PDB entry 5W66 | electron microscopy, 3.90 A resolution | chains B and R of the 20 polymer chains in the assembly

Chain B:
Protein: DNA-directed RNA polymerase I subunit RPA135
From: Saccharomyces cerevisiae (strain ATCC 204508 / S288c)
Notes: EC 2.7.7.6
UniProt: P22138 (RPA2_YEAST); residues 1-1203 here = UniProt positions 1-1203
Sequence (1203 residues; each row starts with the number of its first residue):
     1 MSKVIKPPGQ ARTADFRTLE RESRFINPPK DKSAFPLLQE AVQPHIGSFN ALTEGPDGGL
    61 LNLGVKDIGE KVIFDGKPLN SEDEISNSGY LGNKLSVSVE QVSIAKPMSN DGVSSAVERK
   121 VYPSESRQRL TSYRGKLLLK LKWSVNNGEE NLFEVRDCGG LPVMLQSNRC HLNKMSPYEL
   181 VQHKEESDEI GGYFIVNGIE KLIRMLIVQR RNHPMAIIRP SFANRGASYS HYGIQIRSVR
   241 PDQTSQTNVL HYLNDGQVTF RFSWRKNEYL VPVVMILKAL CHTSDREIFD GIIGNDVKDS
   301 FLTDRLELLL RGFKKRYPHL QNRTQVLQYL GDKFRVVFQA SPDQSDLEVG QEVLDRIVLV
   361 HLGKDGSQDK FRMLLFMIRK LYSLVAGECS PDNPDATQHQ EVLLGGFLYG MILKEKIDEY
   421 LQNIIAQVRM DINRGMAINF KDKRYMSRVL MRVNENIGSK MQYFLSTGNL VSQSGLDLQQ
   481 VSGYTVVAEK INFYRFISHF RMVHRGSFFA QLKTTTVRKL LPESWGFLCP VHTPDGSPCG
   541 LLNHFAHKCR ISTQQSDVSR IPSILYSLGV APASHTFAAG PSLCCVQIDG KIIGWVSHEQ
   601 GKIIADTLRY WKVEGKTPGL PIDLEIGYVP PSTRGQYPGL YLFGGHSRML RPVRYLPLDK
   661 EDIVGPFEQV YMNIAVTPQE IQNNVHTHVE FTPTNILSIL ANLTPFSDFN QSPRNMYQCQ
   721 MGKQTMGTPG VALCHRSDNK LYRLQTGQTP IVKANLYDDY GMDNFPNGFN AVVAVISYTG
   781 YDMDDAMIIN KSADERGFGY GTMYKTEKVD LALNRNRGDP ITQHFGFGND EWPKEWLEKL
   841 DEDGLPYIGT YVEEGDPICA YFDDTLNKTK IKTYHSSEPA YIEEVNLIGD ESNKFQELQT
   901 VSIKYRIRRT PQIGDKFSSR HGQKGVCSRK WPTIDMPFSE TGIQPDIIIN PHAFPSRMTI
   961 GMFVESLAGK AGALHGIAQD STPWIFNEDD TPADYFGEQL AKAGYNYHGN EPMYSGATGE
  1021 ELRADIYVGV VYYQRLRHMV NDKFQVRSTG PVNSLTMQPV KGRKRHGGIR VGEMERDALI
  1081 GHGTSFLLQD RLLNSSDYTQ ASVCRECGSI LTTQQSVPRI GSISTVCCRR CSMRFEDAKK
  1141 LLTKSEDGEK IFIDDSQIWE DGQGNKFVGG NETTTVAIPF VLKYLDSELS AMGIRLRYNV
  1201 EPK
Disordered / not traced: 1-11, 81-85, 1144-1145, 1197-1203
Bound ions: Zn2+: Cys1104, Cys1107, Cys1128, Cys1131
UniProt features mapped onto this chain:
  - zinc finger: Cys1104 to Cys1131 (C4-type)
  - modified residue: Ser2 (N-acetylserine), Ser81 (Phosphoserine), Ser1156 (Phosphoserine)
  - mutagenesis: Cys1104 (C1104A: No effect; when associated with A-1107; A-1128 and A-1131), Cys1107 (C1107A: Lethal. Abolishes recruitment of RPA1 to Pol I. No effect; when associated with A-1104; A-1128 and A-1131), Cys1127 (C1127R: Responsible of suppression of RPA190-5 and RPA190-1 mutations), Cys1128 (C1128A: No effect; when associated with A-1104; A-1107 and A-1131), Cys1131 (C1131A: No effect; when associated with A-1104; A-1107 and A-1128)

Chain R:
Molecule: 6-nt RNA strand
Sequence (6 nucleotides; each row starts with the number of its first residue):
     1 AUGCGA

How chain B and chain R interact:
Pairs across the interface - 15 pairs, chain B then chain R:
  Arg204(B) with U2(R), hydrogen bond to the phosphate; G3(R), salt bridge to the phosphate
  Arg495(B) with G3(R), phosphate contact; C4(R), salt bridge to the phosphate
  Pro534(B) with C4(R), phosphate contact
  Leu542(B) with C4(R), phosphate contact
  Gln720(B) with G5(R), hydrogen bond to the phosphate
  Met721(B) with A6(R), phosphate contact
  Lys723(B) with C4(R), salt bridge to the phosphate
  Gln724(B) with C4(R), sugar contact; G5(R), phosphate contact
  Lys916(B) with G5(R), hydrogen bond to the phosphate; A6(R), salt bridge to the phosphate
  Lys924(B) with A6(R), salt bridge to the phosphate
  His1038(B) with G5(R), sugar contact
Other interface residues (no listed pair), chain B (14 interface residues in all): Gly483, Ser507, Pro538

In short:
14 residues of chain B face 5 of chain R across their interface; the contacts include 3 hydrogen bonds and 5
salt bridges. Among the polar pairs are Arg204(B)-U2(R), Gln720(B)-G5(R) and Lys916(B)-G5(R). UniProt lists 5
mutagenesis sites on chain B.
Here chain B is DNA-directed RNA polymerase I subunit RPA135 (Saccharomyces cerevisiae (strain ATCC 204508 /
S288c)) and chain R is a 6-nt RNA strand. Entry 5W66 (RNA polymerase I Initial Transcribing Complex State 3)
was determined by electron microscopy (same publication as 5W65, 5W5Y and 5W64).
